6T93 - chains D and I of the 10 polymer chains in the assembly; structure by electron microscopy, 3.49 A resolution.

== Chain D ==
Molecule: Histone H2B type 1-J
Organism: Homo sapiens
UniProtKB: P06899 (H2B1J_HUMAN); numbering as in UniProt (aligned over 1-126)
Amino-acid sequence (129 residues; numbered -2 to 126; the number before each row is that of its first residue; numbers below 1 keep their minus sign (Gly-2 is residue -2)):
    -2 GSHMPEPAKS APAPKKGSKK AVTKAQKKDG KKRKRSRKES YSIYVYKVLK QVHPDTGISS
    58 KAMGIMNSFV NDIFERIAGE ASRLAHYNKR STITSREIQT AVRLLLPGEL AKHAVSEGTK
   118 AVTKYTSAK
Disordered / not traced: -2 to 31, 126
Construct notes: expression tag (-2 to 0)
UniProt features mapped onto this chain:
  - modified residue: Pro2 (N-acetylproline), Glu3 (ADP-ribosyl glutamic acid), Lys6 (N6-(2-hydroxyisobutyryl)lysine), Ser7 (ADP-ribosylserine), Lys12 (N6-(beta-hydroxybutyryl)lysine), Lys13 (N6-(2-hydroxyisobutyryl)lysine), Ser15 (Phosphoserine), Lys16 (N6-acetyllysine), Lys17 (N6-(beta-hydroxybutyryl)lysine), Lys21 (N6-(2-hydroxyisobutyryl)lysine), Lys24 (N6-(2-hydroxyisobutyryl)lysine), Lys25 (N6-(2-hydroxyisobutyryl)lysine), Lys35 (N6-(2-hydroxyisobutyryl)lysine), Glu36 (PolyADP-ribosyl glutamic acid), Ser37 (Phosphoserine), Lys44 (N6-(2-hydroxyisobutyryl)lysine), Lys47 (N6-(2-hydroxyisobutyryl)lysine), Lys58 (N6,N6-dimethyllysine), Arg80 (Dimethylated arginine), Lys86 (N6,N6,N6-trimethyllysine) and 6 more in UniProt
  - glycosylation: Ser113 (O-linked (GlcNAc) serine)
  - cross-link (Glycyl lysine isopeptide (Lys-Gly)): Lys6 (interchain with G-Cter in SUMO2), Lys21 (interchain with G-Cter in SUMO2), Lys35 (interchain with G-Cter in ubiquitin), Lys121 (interchain with G-Cter in ubiquitin)

== Chain I ==
Molecule: 153-nt DNA strand
Sequence (153 nucleotides; row label = number of the first residue in the row; numbers below 1 keep their minus sign (DA-2 is residue -2)):
    -2 ATCCTGGAGA CTTTGTTATG CAAATCCGCT CAATTGGTCG TAGACAGCTC TAGCACCGCT
    58 TAAACGCACG TACGCGCTGT CCCCCGCGTT TTAACCGCCA AGGGGATTAC TCCCTAGTCT
   118 CCAGGCACGT GTCAGATATA TACATCCTGT GAT
Disordered / not traced: -2, 150

== Interface between chain D and chain I ==
Residue-residue contacts (17; chain D residue first):
  Arg32(D) with DA103(I), phosphate contact; DT104(I), salt bridge to the phosphate
  Ser33(D) with DT104(I), hydrogen bond to the phosphate
  Arg34(D) with DT27(I), hydrogen bond to the phosphate; DC28(I), sugar contact
  Tyr43(D) with DA21(I), sugar contact; DT22(I), hydrogen bond to the phosphate
  Gly54(D) with DA21(I), phosphate contact
  Ile55(D) with DA20(I), sugar contact; DA21(I), hydrogen bond to the phosphate
  Ser56(D) with DA20(I), phosphate contact
  Ser57(D) with DA20(I), hydrogen bond to the phosphate
  Lys86(D) with DG40(I), phosphate contact
  Arg87(D) with DG40(I), phosphate contact
  Ser88(D) with DA39(I), hydrogen bond to the phosphate; DG40(I), hydrogen bond to the phosphate
  Thr89(D) with DG40(I), hydrogen bond to the phosphate
Also at the interface, not in a pair above, chain I (10 interface residues in all): DA41

== Summary ==
12 residues of chain D face 10 of chain I across their interface, with 8 hydrogen bonds and 1 salt bridge.
Among the polar pairs are Ser33(D)-DT104(I), Arg34(D)-DT27(I) and Tyr43(D)-DT22(I).
Chain D is Histone H2B type 1-J (Homo sapiens) and chain I is a 153-nt DNA strand; the structure, Nucleosome
with OCT4-SOX2 motif at SHL-6, was determined by electron microscopy.
